PDB entry 6TYE | X-ray diffraction, 3.79 A resolution | chains G and C of the 9 polymer chains in the assembly

# Chain G
Molecule: 17-nt DNA strand
Sequence (17 nucleotides; each row starts with the number of its first residue):
     4 GCATCCGTGA ATCGAGG

# Chain C
Protein: DNA-directed RNA polymerase subunit beta
Source organism: Mycobacterium tuberculosis
Notes: EC 2.7.7.6
UniProt: P9WGY8 (RPOB_MYCTO); residue numbers follow UniProt; this construct covers 1-1178
Amino-acid sequence (1178 residues; numbered 1 to 1178; the number before each row is that of its first residue):
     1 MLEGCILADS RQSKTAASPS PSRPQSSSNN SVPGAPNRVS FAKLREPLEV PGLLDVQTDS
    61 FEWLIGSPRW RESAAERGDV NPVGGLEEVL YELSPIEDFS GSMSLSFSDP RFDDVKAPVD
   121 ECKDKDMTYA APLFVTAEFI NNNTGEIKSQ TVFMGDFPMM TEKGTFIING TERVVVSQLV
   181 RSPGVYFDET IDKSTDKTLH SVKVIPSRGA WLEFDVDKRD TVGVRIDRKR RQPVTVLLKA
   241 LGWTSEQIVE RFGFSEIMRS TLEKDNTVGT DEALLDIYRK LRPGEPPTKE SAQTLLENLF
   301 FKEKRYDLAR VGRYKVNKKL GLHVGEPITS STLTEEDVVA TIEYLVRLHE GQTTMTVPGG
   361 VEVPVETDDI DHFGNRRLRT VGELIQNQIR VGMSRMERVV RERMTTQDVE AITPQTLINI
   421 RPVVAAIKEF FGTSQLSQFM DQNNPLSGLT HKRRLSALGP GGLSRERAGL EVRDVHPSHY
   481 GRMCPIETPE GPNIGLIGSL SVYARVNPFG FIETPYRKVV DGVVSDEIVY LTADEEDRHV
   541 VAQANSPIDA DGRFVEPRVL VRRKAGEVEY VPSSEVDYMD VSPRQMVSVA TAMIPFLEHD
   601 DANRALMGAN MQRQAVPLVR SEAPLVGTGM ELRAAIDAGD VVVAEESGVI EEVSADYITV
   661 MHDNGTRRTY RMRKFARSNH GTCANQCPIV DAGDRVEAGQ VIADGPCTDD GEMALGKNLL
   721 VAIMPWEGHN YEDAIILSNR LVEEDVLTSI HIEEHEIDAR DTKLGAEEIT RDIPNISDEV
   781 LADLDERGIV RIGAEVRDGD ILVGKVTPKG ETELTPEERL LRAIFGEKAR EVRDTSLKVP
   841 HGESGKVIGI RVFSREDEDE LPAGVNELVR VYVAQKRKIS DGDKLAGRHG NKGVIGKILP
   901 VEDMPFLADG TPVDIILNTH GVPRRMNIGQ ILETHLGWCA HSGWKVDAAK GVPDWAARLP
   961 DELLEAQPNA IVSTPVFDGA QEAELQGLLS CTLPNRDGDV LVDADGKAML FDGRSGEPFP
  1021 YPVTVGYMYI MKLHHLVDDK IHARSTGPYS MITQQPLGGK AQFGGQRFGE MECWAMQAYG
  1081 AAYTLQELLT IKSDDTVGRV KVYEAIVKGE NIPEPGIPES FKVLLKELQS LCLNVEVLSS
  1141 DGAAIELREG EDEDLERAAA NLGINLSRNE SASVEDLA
Not modelled in the structure: 1-27, 826-830, 1147-1178

# Interface between chain G and chain C
Contacting residue pairs (12):
  DA6(G) - Lys218(C)  phosphate contact
  DT7(G) - Lys218(C)  salt bridge to the phosphate
  DT15(G) - Met1071(C)  sugar contact
  DC16(G) - Arg1067(C)  salt bridge to the phosphate
  DC16(G) - Gly1069(C)  phosphate contact
  DG17(G) - Gln1066(C)  sugar contact
  DG17(G) - Arg1067(C)  hydrogen bond to the phosphate
  DA18(G) - Gly1059(C)  phosphate contact
  DA18(G) - Lys1060(C)  hydrogen bond to the phosphate
  DG19(G) - Lys1060(C)  phosphate contact
  DG19(G) - Ala1061(C)  hydrogen bond to the phosphate
  DG20(G) - Phe439(C)  sugar contact
Other interface residues (no listed pair), chain G (9 interface residues in all): DA14
Other interface residues (no listed pair), chain C (11 interface residues in all): Ser194, Gly1065

# Overview
Chain G and chain C form an interface of 9 and 11 residues respectively, with 3 hydrogen bonds and 2 salt
bridges. Polar contacts include DG17(G)-Arg1067(C), DA18(G)-Lys1060(C) and DG19(G)-Ala1061(C).
Here chain G is a 17-nt DNA strand and chain C is DNA-directed RNA polymerase subunit beta (Mycobacterium
tuberculosis). Entry 6TYE (Crystal structure of MTB sigma L transcription initiation complex with 5 nt long
RNA primer) was determined by X-ray diffraction together with 6KQD, 6KQE, 6KQF, 6KQG, 6KQH, 6KQL and 6 further
entries from the same study.
